PDB entry 3KSA | X-ray diffraction, 3.30 A resolution | chains D and H of the 8 polymer chains in the assembly

# Chain D
Protein: DNA topoisomerase 4 subunit B
Organism: Streptococcus pneumoniae
Notes: EC 5.99.1.-
Reference sequence: Q59961 (PARE_STRPN); residue numbers follow UniProt; this construct covers 404-647
Amino-acid sequence (268 residues; each row starts with the number of its first residue):
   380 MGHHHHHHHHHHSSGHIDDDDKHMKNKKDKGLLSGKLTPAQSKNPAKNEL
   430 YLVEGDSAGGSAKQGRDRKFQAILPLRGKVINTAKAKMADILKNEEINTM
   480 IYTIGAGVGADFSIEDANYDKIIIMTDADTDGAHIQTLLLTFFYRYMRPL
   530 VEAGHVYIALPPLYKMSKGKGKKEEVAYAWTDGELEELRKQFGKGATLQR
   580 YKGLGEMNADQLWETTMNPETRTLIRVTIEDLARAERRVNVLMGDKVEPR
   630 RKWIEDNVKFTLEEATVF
Not modelled in the structure: 380-414, 488-489, 495, 548-552, 641-647
Construct notes: initiating methionine (380); expression tag (381-403)
Bound ions: Mg2+: Glu433, Asp506 (shared with 1 residue of chain G)
Curated features (UniProtKB/Swiss-Prot):
  - binding site (Mg(2+)): Glu433, Asp506, Asp508
  - site (Interaction with DNA): Lys458, Asn461, His513, Arg629

# Chain H
Molecule: 19-nt DNA strand
Sequence (19 nucleotides; row label = number of the first residue in the row):
     1 GACTATGCACGTAAAACAG
Not modelled in the structure: 12-19

# How chain D and chain H interact
Contacting residue pairs (16; chain D residue first):
  Arg456(D) with DA5(H), base contact
  Lys458(D) with DT6(H), sugar contact; DG7(H), sugar contact
  Val459(D) with DG7(H), sugar contact
  Ile460(D) with DT6(H), phosphate contact; DG7(H), phosphate contact
  Asn461(D) with DG7(H), hydrogen bond to the phosphate; DC8(H), hydrogen bond to the phosphate
  Lys464(D) with DC8(H), salt bridge to the phosphate; DA9(H), salt bridge to the phosphate
  His513(D) with DG7(H), hydrogen bond to the phosphate; DC8(H), salt bridge to the phosphate
  Val626(D) with DA9(H), phosphate contact; DC10(H), phosphate contact
  Arg629(D) with DA9(H), salt bridge to the phosphate
  Arg630(D) with DC10(H), salt bridge to the phosphate
Other interface residues (no listed pair), chain D (12 interface residues in all): Leu517, Met622

# Overview
12 residues of chain D face 6 of chain H across their interface, with 3 hydrogen bonds and 5 salt bridges.
Polar contacts include Asn461(D)-DG7(H), Asn461(D)-DC8(H) and His513(D)-DG7(H). The Mg2+ site is built by
Glu433(D) and Asp506(D). UniProt lists 3 Mg2+-binding residues on chain D.
Here chain D is DNA topoisomerase 4 subunit B (Streptococcus pneumoniae) and chain H is a 19-nt DNA strand.
Entry 3KSA (Detailed structural insight into the DNA cleavage complex of type IIA topoisomerases (cleaved
form)) was determined by X-ray diffraction (same publication as 3KSB, 3LTN and 3K9F).
